Entry 3HBL (X-ray diffraction, 2.71 A resolution); this record covers chains A and C of the 4 polymer chains in the assembly.

Chain A (and C):
Protein: Pyruvate carboxylase
Source organism: Staphylococcus aureus subsp. aureus Mu50
Notes: chain C of this document is another copy of the same molecule, construct and numbering; everything in this record applies to it too
UniProtKB: Q99UY8 (Q99UY8_STAAM); the construct lacks a stretch of the UniProt sequence and is renumbered around it, so the offset changes along the chain: 34-315 = UniProt 1-282; 317-357 = UniProt 283-323; 358-362 = UniProt 326-330; 363-513 = UniProt 332-482; 5 more segments
Amino-acid sequence (1150 residues; row label = number of the first residue in the row; note: 5 numbers in that range are skipped by the numbering (no residue carries them; nothing is unmodelled there); a row labelled like 357A-357B holds insertion residues (357A, then the next letters in order)):
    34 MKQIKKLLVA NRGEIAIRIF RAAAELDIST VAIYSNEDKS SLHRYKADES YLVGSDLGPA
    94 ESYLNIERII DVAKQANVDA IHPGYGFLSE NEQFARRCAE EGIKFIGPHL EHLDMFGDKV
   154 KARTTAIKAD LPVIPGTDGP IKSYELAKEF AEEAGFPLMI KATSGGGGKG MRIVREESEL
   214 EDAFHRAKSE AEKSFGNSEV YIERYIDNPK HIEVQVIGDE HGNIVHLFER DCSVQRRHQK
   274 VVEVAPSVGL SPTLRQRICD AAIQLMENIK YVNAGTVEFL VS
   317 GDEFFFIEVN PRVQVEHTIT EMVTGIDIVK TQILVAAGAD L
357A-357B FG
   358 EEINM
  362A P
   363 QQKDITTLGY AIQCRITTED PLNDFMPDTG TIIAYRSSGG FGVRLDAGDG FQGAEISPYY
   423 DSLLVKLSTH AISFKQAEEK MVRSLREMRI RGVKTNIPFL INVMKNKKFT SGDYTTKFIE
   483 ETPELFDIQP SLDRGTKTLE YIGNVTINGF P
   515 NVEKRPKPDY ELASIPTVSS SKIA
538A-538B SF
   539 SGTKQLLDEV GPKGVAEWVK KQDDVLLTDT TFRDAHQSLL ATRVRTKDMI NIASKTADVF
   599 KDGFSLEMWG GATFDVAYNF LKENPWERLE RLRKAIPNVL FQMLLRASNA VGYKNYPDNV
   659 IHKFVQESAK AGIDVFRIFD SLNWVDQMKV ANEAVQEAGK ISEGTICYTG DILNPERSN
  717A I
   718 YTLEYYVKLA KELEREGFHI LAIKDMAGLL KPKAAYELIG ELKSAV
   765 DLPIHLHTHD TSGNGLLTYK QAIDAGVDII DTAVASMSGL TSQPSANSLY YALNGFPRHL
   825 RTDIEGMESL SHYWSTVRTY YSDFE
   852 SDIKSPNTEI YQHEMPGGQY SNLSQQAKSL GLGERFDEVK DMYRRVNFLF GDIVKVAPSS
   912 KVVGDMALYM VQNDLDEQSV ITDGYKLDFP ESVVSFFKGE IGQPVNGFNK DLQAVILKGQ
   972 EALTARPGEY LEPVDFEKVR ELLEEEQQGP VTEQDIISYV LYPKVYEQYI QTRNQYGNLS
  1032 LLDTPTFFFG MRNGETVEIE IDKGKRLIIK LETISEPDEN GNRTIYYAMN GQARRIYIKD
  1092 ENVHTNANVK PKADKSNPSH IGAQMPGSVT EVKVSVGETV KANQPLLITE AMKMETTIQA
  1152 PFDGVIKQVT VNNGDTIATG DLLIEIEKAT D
Disordered / not traced: 34-35, 198-204, 226-231, 1179-1182 (chain C: 34-35, 1094-1139, 1148-1182)
Construct notes: engineered mutation Ala908 (Thr876 in Q99UY8)
Covalent attachments: 5-(hexahydro-2-oxo-1H-thieno[3,4-d]imidazol-6-yl)pentanal (BTI) linked to Lys1144
Ion coordination: Mn2+ near Asp572 (its only coordinating residue here)
Residues lining bound ligands: BTI (5-(hexahydro-2-oxo-1H-thieno[3,4-d]imidazol-6-yl)pentanal): Tyr503, Asn506, Val507, Gly511, Phe512, Pro513, Asn617, Phe618, Lys620, Leu1030, Phe1038
Reported in the primary citation:
  - mutagenesis - R644A, R644K, Y651A, Q870A (2-fold), T908A (> 30-fold), S911A, K912T: decreased catalytic activity
  - binding site for BTI: Ala610, Tyr651, Ser911, Lys912
  - disease-associated variants - R451C: decreased catalytic activity (citing earlier work)
  - mutagenesis - Y1077A: abolished catalytic activity (citing earlier work)

How chain A and chain C interact:
Residue-residue contacts (98; chain A residue first):
  Arg51(A) with Phe403(C)
  Arg54(A) with Ser400(C), hydrogen bond (side chain-backbone); Gly401(C); Gly402(C); Arg445(C); Glu449(C), salt bridge
  Glu58(A) with Glu441(C); Lys442(C), salt bridge; Arg445(C), salt bridge
  Leu59(A) with Glu441(C)
  Lys72(A) with Glu1049(C), salt bridge
  Leu75(A) with Gly1082(C)
  Arg77(A) with Arg1057(C)
  Tyr78(A) with Ile1059(C); Asn1081(C); Gly1082(C)
  Asp81(A) with Lys1056(C)
  Glu82(A) with Lys1054(C); Gly1055(C)
  Ser83(A) with Gly1055(C), hydrogen bond (backbone-backbone)
  Tyr84(A) with Lys1054(C); Gly1055(C)
  Gln108(A) with Lys1054(C)
  Glu337(A) with Phe403(C)
  Met338(A) with Phe403(C)
  Thr340(A) with Leu370(C)
  Gly341(A) with Leu370(C); Ile434(C)
  Asp343(A) with Lys442(C), salt bridge
  Lys346(A) with Gln438(C); Glu441(C), salt bridge
  Glu358(A) with Lys437(C), salt bridge
  Glu359(A) with Gln438(C), hydrogen bond (backbone-side chain)
  Ile360(A) with Ile434(C); Gln438(C)
  Asn361(A) with Lys437(C)
  Leu370(A) with Thr340(C); Gly341(C); Leu370(C), hydrophobic
  Gly401(A) with Arg54(C), hydrogen bond (backbone-side chain)
  Gly402(A) with Arg54(C); Arg406(C)
  Phe403(A) with Arg51(C); Glu337(C); Asp343(C); Arg406(C)
  Val405(A) with Arg54(C)
  Arg406(A) with Gly402(C), hydrogen bond (side chain-backbone); Phe403(C); Val405(C)
  Ile434(A) with Gly341(C); Ile342(C), hydrophobic; Asp343(C); Ile360(C); Asn361(C)
  Ser435(A) with Asn361(C)
  Lys437(A) with Glu358(C), hydrogen bond (side chain-backbone); Asn361(C)
  Gln438(A) with Glu359(C), hydrogen bond (side chain-backbone); Ile360(C)
  Glu441(A) with Glu58(C); Lys346(C), salt bridge
  Lys442(A) with Arg54(C); Glu58(C), salt bridge; Asp343(C), salt bridge
  Arg445(A) with Arg54(C); Ala57(C); Glu58(C)
  Ser446(A) with Arg54(C)
  Glu449(A) with Arg54(C), salt bridge
  Asn1044(A) with Glu1067(C)
  Glu1049(A) with Arg77(C), salt bridge
  Lys1054(A) with Glu82(C); Tyr84(C), hydrogen bond (backbone-side chain)
  Gly1055(A) with Glu82(C); Ser83(C), hydrogen bond (backbone-backbone); Tyr84(C)
  Lys1056(A) with Asp81(C)
  Arg1057(A) with Arg77(C)
  Ile1059(A) with Tyr78(C)
  Glu1063(A) with Tyr1077(C), hydrogen bond; Arg1086(C), salt bridge
  Thr1064(A) with Ser1066(C); Glu1067(C); Tyr1077(C)
  Ser1066(A) with Thr1064(C)
  Tyr1077(A) with Glu1063(C); Thr1064(C), hydrogen bond; Tyr1077(C), hydrophobic
  Asn1081(A) with Tyr78(C)
  Gly1082(A) with Leu75(C); Tyr78(C)
  Arg1086(A) with Glu1063(C), salt bridge
  Lys1103(A) with Arg1043(C)
  Lys1106(A) with Asp523(C), salt bridge; Tyr524(C)
  Thr1170(A) with Asp523(C)
  Gly1171(A) with Asp523(C)
Also at the interface, not in a pair above, chain A (59 interface residues in all): Ala57, Tyr67, Ile342
Also at the interface, not in a pair above, chain C (58 interface residues in all): Leu59, Met338, Val339, Gly404, Ser435, Leu526

Summary:
59 residues of chain A and 58 residues of chain C are in contact; the contacts include 11 hydrogen bonds and
15 salt bridges. Among the polar pairs are Arg54(A)-Glu449(C), Glu58(A)-Lys442(C) and Glu58(A)-Arg445(C). From
the paper: a binding site for BTI at Ala610(A), Tyr651(A) and Ser911(A) among others; R644A, R644K and Y651A
of chain A, among others, reduce catalytic activity; 9 substitutions were tested in all.
Both chains are Pyruvate carboxylase (Staphylococcus aureus subsp. aureus Mu50). Entry 3HBL (Crystal Structure
of S. aureus Pyruvate Carboxylase T908A Mutant) was determined by X-ray diffraction, deposited together with
3HB9 and 3HO8.
